6ORP - chains G and I of the 12 polymer chains in the assembly; structure by electron microscopy, 4.40 A resolution (low resolution: residue-level contacts below are approximate; hydrogen-bond / salt-bridge calls are withheld).

== Chain G (and I) ==
Protein: RC1 variant of HIV-1 Env glycoprotein gp120
From: Human immunodeficiency virus 1
Notes: chain I of this document is another copy of the same molecule, construct and numbering; everything in this record applies to it too
Sequence (481 residues; row label = number of the first residue in the row; note: 12 numbers in that range are skipped by the numbering (no residue carries them; nothing is unmodelled there); a row labelled like 185A-185I holds insertion residues (185A, then the next letters in order)):
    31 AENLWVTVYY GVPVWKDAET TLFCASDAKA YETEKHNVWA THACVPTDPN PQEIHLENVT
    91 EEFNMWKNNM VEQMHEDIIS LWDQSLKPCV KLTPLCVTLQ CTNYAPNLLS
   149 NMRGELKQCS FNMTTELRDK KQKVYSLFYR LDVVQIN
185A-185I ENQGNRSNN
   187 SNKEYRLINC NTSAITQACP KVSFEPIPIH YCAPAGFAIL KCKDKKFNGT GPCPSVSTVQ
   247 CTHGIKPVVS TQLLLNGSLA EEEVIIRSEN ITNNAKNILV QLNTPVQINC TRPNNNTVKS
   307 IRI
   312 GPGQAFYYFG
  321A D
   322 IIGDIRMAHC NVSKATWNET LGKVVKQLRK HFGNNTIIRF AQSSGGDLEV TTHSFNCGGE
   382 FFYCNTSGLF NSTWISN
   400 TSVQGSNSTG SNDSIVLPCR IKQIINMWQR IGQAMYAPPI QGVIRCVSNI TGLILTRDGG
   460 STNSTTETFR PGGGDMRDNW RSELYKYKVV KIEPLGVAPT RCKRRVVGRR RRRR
Unresolved in the structure: 58-65, 78-80, 185A-185I, 400-410, 506-513
Cystine bridges: Cys119-Cys205, Cys126-Cys196, Cys131-Cys157, Cys218-Cys247, Cys228-Cys239, Cys296-Cys331, Cys378-Cys445, Cys385-Cys418
Covalent attachments: N-acetylglucosamine (NAG) linked to Asn88, Asn160, Asn197, Asn234, Asn262, Asn279, Asn295, Asn301, Asn332, Asn339, Asn355, Asn386, Asn392, Asn448

== How chain G and chain I interact ==
Contacting residue pairs (13; chain G residue first):
  Thr123(G) - Pro313(I)
  Cys126(G) - Leu165(I)
  Cys126(G) - Arg166(I)
  Val127(G) - Leu165(I)
  Val127(G) - Arg166(I)
  Val127(G) - Asp167(I)
  Thr128(G) - Leu165(I)
  Cys196(G) - Glu164(I)
  Cys196(G) - Pro313(I)
  Asn197(G) - Glu164(I)
  Thr198(G) - Gly314(I)
  Ser199(G) - Pro313(I)
  Ser199(G) - Gly314(I)
Interface residues without a listed pair, chain G (10 interface residues in all): Lys169, Arg192

== In short ==
10 residues of chain G and 6 residues of chain I are in contact. Covalently linked N-acetylglucosamine: at
Asn88(G), Asn160(G), Asn197(G), Asn234(G), Asn262(G) and Asn279(G) and 8 more.
Chain G and chain I are both RC1 variant of HIV-1 Env glycoprotein gp120 (Human immunodeficiency virus 1); the
structure, Modified BG505 SOSIP-based immunogen RC1 in complex with the elicited V3-glycan patch antibody
Ab897NHP, was determined by electron microscopy, deposited together with 6ORN and 6ORQ.
